Entry 5O1X (X-ray diffraction, 1.60 A resolution); this record covers chain A.

# Chain A
Name: Protein NRD1
Source organism: Saccharomyces cerevisiae
Reference sequence: P53617 (NRD1_YEAST); residues 290-468 here = UniProt positions 290-468
Sequence (180 residues; row label = number of the first residue in the row):
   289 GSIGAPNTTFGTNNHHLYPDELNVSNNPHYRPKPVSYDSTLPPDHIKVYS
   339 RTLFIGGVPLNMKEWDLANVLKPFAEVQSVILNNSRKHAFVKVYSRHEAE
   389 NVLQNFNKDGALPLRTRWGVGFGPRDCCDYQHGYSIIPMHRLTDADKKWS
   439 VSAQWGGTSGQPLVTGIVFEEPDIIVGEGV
Unresolved in the structure: 289-301, 464-468
Differences from the reference sequence: expression tag (289)
From the paper describing this entry:
  - contacts within the chain: Leu305-Trp353, Arg319-Glu386 (salt bridge), Arg339-Glu459, Arg339-Asp461 (salt bridge), Arg339-Gln366 (hydrogen bond)
  - mutagenesis - W353A: unchanged binding to CCGUAACC
  - mutagenesis - K335E: decreased binding to GUAA
  - mutagenesis - W353A, R374A, R413G, C415S/C416S, W437A: unchanged growth
  - mutagenesis - K335E, K335E/Y418A, K335M, K335R, T340A, K380A, Y418A, V468*: decreased growth

# Summary
The paper reports that K335E, K335E/Y418A and K335M, among others, reduce growth; contacts within the chain
involving Leu305, Trp353 and Arg319 among others; 13 substitutions were tested in all.
Chain A is Protein NRD1 (Saccharomyces cerevisiae); the structure, Structure of Nrd1 RNA binding domain, was
determined by X-ray diffraction (same publication as 5O1W, 5O1Y, 5O1Z and 5O20).
